PDB entry 1YST | X-ray diffraction, 3.00 A resolution | chains L and H of the 3 polymer chains in the assembly

Chain L:
Molecule: Photosynthetic reaction center (L subunit)
Source organism: Rhodobacter sphaeroides
UniProtKB: P02954 (RCEL_RHOSH); residues 1-273 here = UniProt positions 1-273
Sequence (273 residues; each row starts with the number of its first residue):
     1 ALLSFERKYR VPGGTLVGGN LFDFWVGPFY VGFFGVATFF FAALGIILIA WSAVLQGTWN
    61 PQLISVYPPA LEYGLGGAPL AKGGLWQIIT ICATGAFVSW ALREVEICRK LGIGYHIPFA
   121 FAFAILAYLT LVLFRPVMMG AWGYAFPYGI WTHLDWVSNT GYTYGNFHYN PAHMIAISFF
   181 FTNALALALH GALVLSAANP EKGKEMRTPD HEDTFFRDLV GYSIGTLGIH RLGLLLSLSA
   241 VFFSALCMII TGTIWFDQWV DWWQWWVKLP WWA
Metal / ion sites: bacteriochlorophyll a Mg site 1 near His-153 (its only coordinating residue here); bacteriochlorophyll a Mg site 2 near His-173 (its only coordinating residue here); Mn2+: His-190, His-230 (shared with 3 residues of chain M)
Small-molecule neighbours:
  - bacteriochlorophyll a (BCL), molecule 1: Pro-61, Tyr-128, Leu-131, Phe-146, Ile-150, His-153, Leu-154, Trp-156, Val-157
  - bacteriochlorophyll a (BCL), molecule 2: Phe-97, Ala-124, Ile-125, Ala-127, Tyr-128, Leu-131, Trp-156, Val-157, Thr-160, Gly-161, Tyr-162, Phe-167, His-168, His-173, Ile-177, Phe-180, Val-241, Ser-244, Ala-245, Cys-247, Met-248
  - bacteriochlorophyll a (BCL), molecule 3: Val-157, Tyr-162, His-168, Phe-181
  - bacteriochlorophyll a (BCL), molecule 4: His-168, His-173, Met-174, Ile-175, Ile-177, Ser-178, Phe-181, Thr-182, Leu-185
  - bacteriopheophytin a (BPH), molecule 1: Ala-42, Ala-43, Ile-46, Ile-49, Ile-89, Ala-93, Ala-96, Phe-97, Trp-100, Glu-104, Ile-117, Ala-120, Phe-121, Phe-123, Ala-124, Phe-146, Tyr-148, Phe-180, Leu-238, Val-241
  - bacteriopheophytin a (BPH), molecule 2: Phe-181, Ala-184, Leu-185, Ala-188, Leu-189, Leu-219
  - ubiquinone-10 (U10): Leu-185, Ala-186, Leu-189, His-190, Leu-193, Glu-212, Asp-213, Phe-216, Val-220, Tyr-222, Ser-223, Ile-224, Gly-225, Thr-226, Ile-229, Leu-232

Chain H:
Molecule: Photosynthetic reaction center (H subunit)
Source organism: Rhodobacter sphaeroides
UniProtKB: P11846 (RCEH_RHOSH); numbering as in UniProt (aligned over 1-260)
Sequence (260 residues; each row starts with the number of its first residue):
     1 MVGVTAFGNF DLASLAIYSF WIFLAGLIYY LQTENMREGY PLENEDGTPA ANQGPFPLPK
    61 PKTFILPHGR GTLTVPGPES EDRPIALART AVSEGFPHAP TGDPMKDGVG PASWVARRDL
   121 PELDGHGHNK IKPMKAAAGF HVSAGKNPIG LPVRGCDLEI AGKVVDIWVD IPEQMARFLE
   181 VELKDGSTRL LPMQMVKVQS NRVHVNALSS DLFAGIPTIK SPTEVTLLEE DKICGYVAGG
   241 LMYAAPKRKS VVAAMLAEYA

Interface between chain L and chain H:
Contacting residue pairs - 34 pairs, chain L then chain H:
  Leu-2(L) with Glu-43(H)
  Ser-4(L) with Gly-39(H), hydrogen bond (side chain-backbone); Glu-79(H)
  Arg-7(L) with Ile-85(H); His-98(H)
  Lys-8(L) with Glu-81(H), salt bridge; Ile-85(H); Leu-87(H)
  Arg-10(L) with Glu-94(H); Pro-97(H); His-98(H), hydrogen bond (backbone-backbone)
  Val-11(L) with Leu-87(H), hydrophobic; Gly-110(H); Tyr-243(H)
  Pro-12(L) with Pro-97(H), hydrophobic
  Leu-16(L) with Val-251(H)
  Gly-19(L) with Lys-249(H)
  Asp-23(L) with Pro-97(H)
  Phe-24(L) with Gly-95(H); Phe-96(H), hydrophobic
  Trp-25(L) with Gly-95(H), hydrogen bond (backbone-backbone)
  Arg-109(L) with Val-252(H)
  Lys-110(L) with Pro-111(H)
  Leu-111(L) with Pro-111(H)
  Gly-112(L) with Pro-111(H)
  Ala-198(L) with Phe-64(H)
  Lys-204(L) with Ile-65(H)
  Glu-205(L) with Pro-67(H)
  Met-206(L) with Ile-65(H), hydrogen bond (backbone-backbone); Pro-67(H)
  Thr-208(L) with Leu-123(H)
  Asp-210(L) with Asp-124(H); Gly-125(H), hydrogen bond (side chain-backbone)
  Thr-226(L) with Glu-173(H)
Other interface residues (no listed pair), chain L (29 interface residues in all): Leu-3, Phe-5, Asn-199, Pro-209, Asp-213, Leu-227
Other interface residues (no listed pair), chain H (30 interface residues in all): Tyr-40, Leu-42, Ala-99, Pro-100, Pro-172, Met-175

In short:
29 residues of chain L face 30 of chain H across their interface, with 5 hydrogen bonds and 1 salt bridge.
Among the polar pairs are Lys-8(L)/Glu-81(H), Ser-4(L)/Gly-39(H) and Asp-210(L)/Gly-125(H). Chain L binds 4
copies of bacteriochlorophyll a, bacteriopheophytin a and ubiquinone-10.
Chain L is Photosynthetic reaction center (L subunit) and chain H is Photosynthetic reaction center (H
subunit), both from Rhodobacter sphaeroides; the structure, Structure of the photochemical reaction center of
a spheroidene containing purple bacterium, rhodobacter sphaeroides Y, at ..., was determined by X-ray
diffraction.
